Entry 6NR5 (X-ray diffraction, 2.90 A resolution); this record covers chain A.

[Chain A]
Molecule: Lysine-specific histone demethylase 1A
Source organism: Homo sapiens
Notes: EC 1.-.-.-
UniProtKB: O60341 (KDM1A_HUMAN); numbering as in UniProt (aligned over 173-830)
Amino-acid sequence (658 residues; numbered 173 to 830; the number before each row is that of its first residue):
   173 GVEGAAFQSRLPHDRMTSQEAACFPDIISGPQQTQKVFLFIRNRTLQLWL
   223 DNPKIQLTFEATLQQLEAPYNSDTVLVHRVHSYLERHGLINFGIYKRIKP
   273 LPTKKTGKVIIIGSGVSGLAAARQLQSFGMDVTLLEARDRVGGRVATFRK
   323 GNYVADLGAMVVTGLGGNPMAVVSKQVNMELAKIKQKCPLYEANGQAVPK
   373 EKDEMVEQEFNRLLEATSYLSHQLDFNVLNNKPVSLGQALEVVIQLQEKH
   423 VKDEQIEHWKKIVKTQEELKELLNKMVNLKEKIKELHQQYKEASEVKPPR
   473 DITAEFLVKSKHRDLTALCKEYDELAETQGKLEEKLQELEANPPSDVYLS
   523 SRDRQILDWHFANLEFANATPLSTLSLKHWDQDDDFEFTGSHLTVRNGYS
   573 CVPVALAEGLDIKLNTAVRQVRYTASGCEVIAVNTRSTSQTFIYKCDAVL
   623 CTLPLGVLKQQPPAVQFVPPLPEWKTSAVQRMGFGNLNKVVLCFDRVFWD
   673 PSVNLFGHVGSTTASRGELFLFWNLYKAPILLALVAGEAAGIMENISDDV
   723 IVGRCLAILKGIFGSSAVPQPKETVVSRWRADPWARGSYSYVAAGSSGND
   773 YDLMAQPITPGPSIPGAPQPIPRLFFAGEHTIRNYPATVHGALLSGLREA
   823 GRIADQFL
Not modelled in the structure: 462-474, 783-791
Ligand contacts: KXM ([(2R,3S,4R,5R)-5-(6-amino-9H-purin-9-yl)-3,4-dihydroxytetrahydrofuran-2-yl]methyl (2R,3R,4R)-5-[(4aR)-7,8-dimethyl-2,4-dioxo-5-(2-phenylethyl)-3,4,4a,5-tetrahydrobenzo[g]pteridin-10(2H)-yl]-2,3,4-trihydroxypentyl dihydrogen diphosphate (non-preferred name)): Ile-284, Gly-285, Ser-286, Gly-287, Val-288, Ser-289, Gly-290, Leu-307, Glu-308, Ala-309, Arg-310, Gly-314, Gly-315, Arg-316, Val-317, Leu-329, Gly-330, Ala-331, Met-332, Val-333, Thr-335, Phe-538, Thr-588, Ala-589, Val-590, Thr-624, Leu-625, Pro-626, Val-629, Val-637, Leu-659, Lys-661, Trp-751, Trp-756, Ser-760, Tyr-761, Gly-800, Glu-801, Ala-809, Thr-810, Val-811, His-812, Ala-814

[Overview]
Chain A binds compound KXM.
Chain A is Lysine-specific histone demethylase 1A (Homo sapiens); the structure, Human LSD1 in complex with
Phenelzine sulfate, was determined by X-ray diffraction, deposited together with 6NQM and 6NQU.
